Entry 4Y8N (X-ray diffraction, 2.60 A resolution); this record covers chains S and T of the 30 polymer chains in the assembly.

# Chain S
Name: Proteasome subunit alpha type-6
Source organism: Saccharomyces cerevisiae (strain ATCC 204508 / S288c)
Notes: EC 3.4.25.1
UniProtKB: P40302 (PSA6_YEAST); residues 0-233 here correspond to UniProt positions 1-234 (UniProt number = residue number + 1)
Sequence (234 residues; row label = number of the first residue in the row; numbering starts at 0):
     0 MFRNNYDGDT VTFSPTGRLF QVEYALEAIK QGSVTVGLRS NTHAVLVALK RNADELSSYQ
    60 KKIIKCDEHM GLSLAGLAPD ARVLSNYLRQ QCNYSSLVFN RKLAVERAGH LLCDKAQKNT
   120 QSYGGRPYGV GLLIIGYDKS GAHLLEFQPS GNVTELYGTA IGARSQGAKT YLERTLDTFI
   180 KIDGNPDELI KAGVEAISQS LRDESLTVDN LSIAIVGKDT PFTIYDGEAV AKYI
Disordered / not traced: 0-2
UniProt features mapped onto this chain:
  - modified residue: Ser13 (Phosphoserine)
  - cross-link: Lys190 (Glycyl lysine isopeptide (Lys-Gly) (interchain with G-Cter in ubiquitin))

# Chain T
Name: Probable proteasome subunit alpha type-7
Source organism: Saccharomyces cerevisiae (strain ATCC 204508 / S288c)
Notes: EC 3.4.25.1
UniProtKB: P21242 (PSA7_YEAST); residues -3 to 284 here correspond to UniProt positions 1-288 (UniProt number = residue number + 4)
Sequence (288 residues; each row starts with the number of its first residue; numbers below 1 keep their minus sign (Met-3 is residue -3)):
    -3 MTSIGTGYDL SNSVFSPDGR NFQVEYAVKA VENGTTSIGI KCNDGVVFAV EKLITSKLLV
    57 PQKNVKIQVV DRHIGCVYSG LIPDGRHLVN RGREEAASFK KLYKTPIPIP AFADRLGQYV
   117 QAHTLYNSVR PFGVSTIFGG VDKNGAHLYM LEPSGSYWGY KGAATGKGRQ SAKAELEKLV
   177 DHHPEGLSAR EAVKQAAKII YLAHEDNKEK DFELEISWCS LSETNGLHKF VKGDLLQEAI
   237 DFAQKEINGD DDEDEDDSDN VMSSDDENAP VATNANATTD QEGDIHLE
Disordered / not traced: -3 to 1, 245-284
UniProt features mapped onto this chain:
  - modified residue: Thr-2 (N-acetylthreonine)

# Chain S / chain T interface
Residue-residue contacts (63; chain S residue first):
  Asn4(S) - Leu6(T)
  Tyr5(S) - Asp5(T)  hydrogen bond
  Tyr5(S) - Leu6(T)  hydrophobic
  Thr9(S) - Arg126(T)
  Val10(S) - Gln19(T)
  Val10(S) - Asn123(T)
  Val10(S) - Ser124(T)
  Val10(S) - Val125(T)
  Val10(S) - Arg126(T)
  Thr11(S) - Leu6(T)
  Thr11(S) - Gln19(T)
  Phe12(S) - Gln19(T)
  Phe12(S) - Tyr22(T)  hydrophobic
  Phe12(S) - Ala23(T)  hydrophobic
  Phe12(S) - Arg126(T)
  Phe12(S) - Pro127(T)
  Ser13(S) - Tyr22(T)
  Pro14(S) - Tyr22(T)  hydrophobic
  Pro14(S) - Lys25(T)
  Thr15(S) - Lys25(T)
  Gly16(S) - Tyr22(T)
  Gly16(S) - Lys25(T)
  Gly16(S) - Ala26(T)
  Leu18(S) - Leu77(T)  hydrophobic
  Leu18(S) - Arg126(T)
  His109(S) - Arg82(T)  hydrogen bond
  Cys112(S) - Arg82(T)
  Asp113(S) - Arg82(T)  salt bridge
  Asp113(S) - Asn86(T)
  Gln116(S) - Pro79(T)
  Gln116(S) - Asp80(T)
  Gln116(S) - His83(T)  hydrogen bond
  Gln116(S) - Arg126(T)
  Thr119(S) - Arg126(T)  hydrogen bond (backbone-side chain)
  Gln120(S) - His119(T)
  Gln120(S) - Val125(T)
  Gln120(S) - Arg126(T)  hydrogen bond (backbone-backbone)
  Gln120(S) - Pro127(T)
  Gln120(S) - Phe128(T)
  Ser121(S) - Ser124(T)
  Tyr122(S) - Ser124(T)  hydrogen bond (backbone-backbone)
  Ser149(S) - Pro79(T)
  Gly150(S) - Pro79(T)
  Asn151(S) - Ile78(T)
  Asn151(S) - Pro79(T)
  Thr153(S) - Leu55(T)
  Thr153(S) - Asn60(T)
  Glu154(S) - Val56(T)
  Glu154(S) - Lys59(T)
  Glu154(S) - Asn60(T)  hydrogen bond (backbone-side chain)
  Leu155(S) - Leu54(T)
  Leu155(S) - Leu55(T)
  Leu155(S) - Val56(T)
  Tyr156(S) - Leu54(T)  hydrogen bond (backbone-backbone)
  Tyr156(S) - Leu55(T)
  Tyr156(S) - Val56(T)
  Tyr156(S) - Pro57(T)
  Gly157(S) - Leu54(T)
  Lys168(S) - Leu54(T)
  Leu171(S) - Leu54(T)
  Glu172(S) - Ser52(T)  hydrogen bond
  Glu172(S) - Lys53(T)  hydrogen bond (side chain-backbone)
  Leu175(S) - Lys53(T)
Other interface residues (no listed pair), chain S (34 interface residues in all): Arg38, Val152, Phe178
Other interface residues (no listed pair), chain T (30 interface residues in all): Gly129

# Overview
34 residues of chain S face 30 of chain T across their interface, with 10 hydrogen bonds and 1 salt bridge.
Polar pairs include Asp113(S)-Arg82(T), Tyr5(S)-Asp5(T) and His109(S)-Arg82(T).
Here chain S is Proteasome subunit alpha type-6 and chain T is Probable proteasome subunit alpha type-7, both
from Saccharomyces cerevisiae (strain ATCC 204508 / S288c). Entry 4Y8N (Yeast 20S proteasome beta7-delta7_Cter
mutant in complex with Ac-PAE-ep) was determined by X-ray diffraction, deposited together with 4Y69, 4Y6A,
4Y6V, 4Y6Z, 4Y70, 4Y74 and 34 further entries.
